5EPT - chains B and A of the 10 polymer chains in the assembly; structure by X-ray diffraction, 5.00 A resolution (low resolution: residue-level contacts below are approximate; hydrogen-bond / salt-bridge calls are withheld).

# Chain B (and A)
Name: Peroxiredoxin TSA2
Organism: Saccharomyces cerevisiae
Notes: EC 1.11.1.15; chain A of this document is another copy of the same molecule, construct and numbering; everything in this record applies to it too
UniProt: Q04120 (TSA2_YEAST); numbering as in UniProt (aligned over 1-196)
Sequence (217 residues; numbered -20 to 196; the number before each row is that of its first residue; numbers below 1 keep their minus sign (Met-20 is residue -20)):
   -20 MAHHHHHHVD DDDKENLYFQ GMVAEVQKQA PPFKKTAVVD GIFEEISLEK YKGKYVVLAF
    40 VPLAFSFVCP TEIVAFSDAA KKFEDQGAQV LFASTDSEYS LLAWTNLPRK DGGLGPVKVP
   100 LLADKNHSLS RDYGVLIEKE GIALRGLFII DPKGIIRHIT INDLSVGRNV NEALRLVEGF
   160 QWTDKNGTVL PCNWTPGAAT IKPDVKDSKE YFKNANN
Unresolved in the structure: -20 to -2, 172-196 (chain A: -20 to -4, 172-196)
Construct notes: initiating methionine (-20); expression tag (-19 to 0)

# Chain B / chain A interface
Residue-residue contacts (51; chain B residue first):
  Val5(B) - Leu123(A)
  Val5(B) - Ile140(A)
  Gln6(B) - Ile116(A)
  Gln6(B) - Leu123(A)
  Gln6(B) - Asp142(A)
  Gln6(B) - Leu143(A)
  Val47(B) - Val168(A)
  Cys48(B) - Pro170(A)
  Cys48(B) - Cys171(A)  disulfide
  Pro49(B) - Cys171(A)
  Thr50(B) - Cys171(A)
  Glu51(B) - Cys171(A)
  Ile116(B) - Gln6(A)
  Leu123(B) - Gln6(A)
  Arg136(B) - Ile140(A)
  Arg136(B) - Asn141(A)
  Arg136(B) - Asp142(A)
  His137(B) - Thr139(A)
  His137(B) - Ile140(A)
  His137(B) - Asn141(A)
  Ile138(B) - Ile138(A)
  Ile138(B) - Thr139(A)
  Ile138(B) - Ile140(A)
  Thr139(B) - His137(A)
  Thr139(B) - Ile138(A)
  Thr139(B) - Thr139(A)
  Ile140(B) - Val5(A)
  Ile140(B) - His137(A)
  Ile140(B) - Ile138(A)
  Asn141(B) - Arg136(A)
  Asn141(B) - His137(A)
  Asn141(B) - Phe159(A)
  Asp142(B) - Gln6(A)
  Asp142(B) - Arg136(A)
  Asp142(B) - Phe159(A)
  Ser144(B) - Val168(A)
  Val145(B) - Phe159(A)
  Val145(B) - Val168(A)
  Asn148(B) - Glu151(A)
  Asn148(B) - Arg154(A)
  Glu151(B) - Asn148(A)
  Glu151(B) - Glu151(A)
  Arg154(B) - Arg147(A)
  Arg154(B) - Asn148(A)
  Leu155(B) - Asn141(A)
  Leu155(B) - Val145(A)
  Phe159(B) - Asp142(A)
  Phe159(B) - Ser144(A)
  Phe159(B) - Val145(A)
  Thr162(B) - Ser144(A)
  Cys171(B) - Cys48(A)
Interface residues without a listed pair, chain B (29 interface residues in all): Leu143, Gly146, Gly158, Asp163
Interface residues without a listed pair, chain A (29 interface residues in all): Phe46, Val47, Pro49, Gly146, Leu155, Thr162
Disulfides between the chains: Cys48(B)-Cys171(A)

# Summary
The chain B/chain A interface involves 29 residues from each chain; the contacts include 1 disulfide bond.
Chain B and chain A are both Peroxiredoxin TSA2 (Saccharomyces cerevisiae); the structure, Crystal Structure
of S. cerevisiae TSA2 in the disulfide state, was determined by X-ray diffraction (same publication as 5DVB).
